Entry 8CLJ (electron microscopy, 3.20 A resolution); this record covers chains C and E of the 10 polymer chains in the assembly.

# Chain C
Name: General transcription factor 3C polypeptide 2
From: Homo sapiens
UniProtKB: Q8WUA4 (TF3C2_HUMAN); residues 1-911 here = UniProt positions 1-911
Sequence (925 residues; each row starts with the number of its first residue; numbers below 1 keep their minus sign (Met-13 is residue -13)):
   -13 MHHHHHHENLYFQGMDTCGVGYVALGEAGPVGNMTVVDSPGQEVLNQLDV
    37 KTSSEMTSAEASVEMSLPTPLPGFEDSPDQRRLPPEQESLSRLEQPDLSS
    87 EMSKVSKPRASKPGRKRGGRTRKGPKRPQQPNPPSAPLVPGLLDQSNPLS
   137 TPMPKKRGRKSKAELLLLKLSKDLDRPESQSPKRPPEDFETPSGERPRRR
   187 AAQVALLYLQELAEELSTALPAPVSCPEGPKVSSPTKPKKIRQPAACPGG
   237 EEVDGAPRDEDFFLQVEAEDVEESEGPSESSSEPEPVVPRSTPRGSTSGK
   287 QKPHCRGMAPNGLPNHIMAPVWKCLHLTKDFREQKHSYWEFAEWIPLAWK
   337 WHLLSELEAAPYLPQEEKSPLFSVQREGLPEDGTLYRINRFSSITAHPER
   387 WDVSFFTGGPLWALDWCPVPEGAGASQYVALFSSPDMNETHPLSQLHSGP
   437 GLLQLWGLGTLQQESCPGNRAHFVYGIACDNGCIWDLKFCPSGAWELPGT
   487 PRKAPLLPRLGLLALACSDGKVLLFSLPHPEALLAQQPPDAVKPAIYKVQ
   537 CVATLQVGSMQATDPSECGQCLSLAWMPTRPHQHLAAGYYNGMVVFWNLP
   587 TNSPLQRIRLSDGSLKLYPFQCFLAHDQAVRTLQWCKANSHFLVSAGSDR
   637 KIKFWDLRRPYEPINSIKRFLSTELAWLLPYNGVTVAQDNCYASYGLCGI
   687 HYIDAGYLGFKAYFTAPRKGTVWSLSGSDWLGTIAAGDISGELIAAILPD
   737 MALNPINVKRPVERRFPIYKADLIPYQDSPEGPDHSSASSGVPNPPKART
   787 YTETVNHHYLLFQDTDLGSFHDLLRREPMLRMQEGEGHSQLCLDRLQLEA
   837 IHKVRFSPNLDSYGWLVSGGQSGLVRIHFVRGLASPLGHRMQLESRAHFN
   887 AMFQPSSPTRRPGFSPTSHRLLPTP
Disordered / not traced: -13 to 289, 763-784, 891-911
Construct notes: initiating methionine (-13); expression tag (-12 to 0)
UniProt features mapped onto this chain:
  - modified residue: Ser63 (Phosphoserine), Ser132 (Phosphoserine), Ser165 (Phosphoserine), Ser167 (Phosphoserine), Ser220 (Phosphoserine), Ser260 (Phosphoserine), Ser597 (Phosphoserine), Ser871 (Phosphoserine), Ser892 (Phosphoserine), Ser893 (Phosphoserine), Thr895 (Phosphothreonine), Ser901 (Phosphoserine)

# Chain E
Molecule: tDNA
From: Homo sapiens
Sequence (35 nucleotides; row label = number of the first residue in the row):
     1 AAGCGACTCTGGTGGGACTCGAACCCACAACCTTT

# Interface between chain C and chain E
Contacting residue pairs (7):
  His290(C) - DC4(E)  salt bridge to the phosphate
  Arg636(C) - DG15(E)  salt bridge to the phosphate
  Ser680(C) - DT13(E)  hydrogen bond to the phosphate
  Ser680(C) - DG14(E)  hydrogen bond to the phosphate
  Tyr681(C) - DG14(E)  phosphate contact
  Asn743(C) - DG5(E)  sugar contact
  Asn743(C) - DA6(E)  hydrogen bond to the phosphate

# Summary
The interface between chain C and chain E involves 5 residues on one side and 6 on the other; the contacts
include 3 hydrogen bonds and 2 salt bridges. Among the polar pairs are Ser680(C)-DT13(E), Ser680(C)-DG14(E)
and Asn743(C)-DA6(E).
Chain C is General transcription factor 3C polypeptide 2 and chain E is tDNA, both from Homo sapiens; the
structure, TFIIIC TauB-DNA dimer, was determined by electron microscopy together with 8CLI, 8CLK and 8CLL from
the same study.
